PDB entry 4A59 | X-ray diffraction, 2.20 A resolution | chains A and D of the 4 polymer chains in the assembly

Chain A (and D):
Name: Nucleoside-triphosphatase 1
Source organism: Toxoplasma gondii
Notes: EC 3.6.1.5; chain D of this document is another copy of the same molecule, construct and numbering; everything in this record applies to it too
UniProt: Q27893 (NTP1_TOXGO); numbering as in UniProt (aligned over 26-628)
Amino-acid sequence (611 residues; each row starts with the number of its first residue):
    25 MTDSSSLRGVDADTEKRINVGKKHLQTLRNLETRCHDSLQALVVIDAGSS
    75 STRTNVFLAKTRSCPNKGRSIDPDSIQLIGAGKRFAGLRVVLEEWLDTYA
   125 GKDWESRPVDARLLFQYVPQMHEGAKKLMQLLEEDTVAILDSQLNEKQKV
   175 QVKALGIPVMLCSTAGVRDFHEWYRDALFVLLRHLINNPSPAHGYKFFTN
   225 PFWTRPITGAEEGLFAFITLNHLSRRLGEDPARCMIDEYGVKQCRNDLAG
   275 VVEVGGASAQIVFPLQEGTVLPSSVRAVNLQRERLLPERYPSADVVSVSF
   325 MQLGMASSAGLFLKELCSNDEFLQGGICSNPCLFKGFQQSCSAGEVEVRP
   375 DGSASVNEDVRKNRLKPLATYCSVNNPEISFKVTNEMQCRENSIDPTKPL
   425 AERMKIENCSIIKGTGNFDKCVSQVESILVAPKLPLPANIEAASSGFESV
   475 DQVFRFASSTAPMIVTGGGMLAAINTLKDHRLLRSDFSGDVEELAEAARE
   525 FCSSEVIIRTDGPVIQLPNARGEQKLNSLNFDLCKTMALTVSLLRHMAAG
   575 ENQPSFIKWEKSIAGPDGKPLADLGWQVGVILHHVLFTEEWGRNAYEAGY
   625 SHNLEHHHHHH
Not modelled in the structure: 25-36, 630-635 (chain D: 25-34, 630-635)
Disulfide bonds: C59-C88, C258-C268, C341-C352, C356-C445, C365-C433, C396-C413, C526-C558
Construct notes: expression tag (25, 629-635)
Residues lining bound ligands: adenosine monophosphate (AMP): V278, G279, G280, M329, G491, G492, G493, A496, L553, L557
UniProt features mapped onto this chain:
  - active site: E236 (Proton acceptor)
  - glycosylation: N432 (N-linked (GlcNAc...) asparagine)
From the paper describing this entry:
  - binding site for adenosine monophosphate: G492, G493, A496, L553, L557
  - mutagenesis - C341S/C352S, C433S: abolished catalytic activity
  - catalytic residues: E236 (proposed by the authors, not directly observed)
  - mutagenesis - C258S/C268S: increased catalytic activity

Chain A / chain D interface:
Pairs across the interface - 88 pairs, chain A then chain D:
  T38(A) - Q140(D)
  E39(A) - R136(D)  salt bridge
  R41(A) - F139(D)
  R41(A) - Q140(D)  hydrogen bond
  I42(A) - R136(D)
  I42(A) - F139(D)
  I42(A) - Q140(D)
  G45(A) - F139(D)
  G45(A) - V142(D)
  K46(A) - F139(D)
  H48(A) - V142(D)
  L49(A) - F139(D)  hydrophobic
  L49(A) - V142(D)  hydrophobic
  L49(A) - W197(D)  hydrophobic
  L49(A) - A201(D)  hydrophobic
  L52(A) - V204(D)  hydrophobic
  L52(A) - L205(D)  hydrophobic
  L52(A) - H208(D)
  R53(A) - D200(D)
  R53(A) - A201(D)
  R53(A) - V204(D)
  R53(A) - P225(D)
  E56(A) - V204(D)
  E56(A) - R207(D)  salt bridge
  E56(A) - P225(D)
  R58(A) - H626(D)
  H60(A) - H626(D)  hydrogen bond (side chain-backbone)
  S62(A) - L628(D)
  S87(A) - A622(D)
  S87(A) - H626(D)  hydrogen bond
  N90(A) - F226(D)
  N90(A) - E614(D)
  N90(A) - R617(D)  hydrogen bond (backbone-side chain)
  N90(A) - N618(D)  hydrogen bond
  K91(A) - R617(D)
  G92(A) - R617(D)
  G92(A) - E621(D)
  R93(A) - E621(D)  hydrogen bond (side chain-backbone)
  R93(A) - A622(D)  hydrogen bond (side chain-backbone)
  R93(A) - S625(D)
  R93(A) - H626(D)
  R136(A) - E39(D)  salt bridge
  R136(A) - I42(D)
  F139(A) - I42(D)
  F139(A) - G45(D)
  F139(A) - K46(D)
  F139(A) - L49(D)  hydrophobic
  Q140(A) - T38(D)
  Q140(A) - R41(D)  hydrogen bond
  Q140(A) - I42(D)
  V142(A) - G45(D)
  V142(A) - H48(D)
  V142(A) - L49(D)  hydrophobic
  Q175(A) - E629(D)
  L179(A) - S625(D)
  A201(A) - L49(D)  hydrophobic
  V204(A) - L52(D)  hydrophobic
  V204(A) - R53(D)
  V204(A) - E56(D)
  L205(A) - L52(D)  hydrophobic
  R207(A) - E56(D)  salt bridge
  H208(A) - L52(D)
  P225(A) - E56(D)
  F226(A) - N90(D)
  E614(A) - N90(D)
  G616(A) - E621(D)
  R617(A) - N90(D)
  R617(A) - K91(D)
  R617(A) - G92(D)
  R617(A) - E621(D)
  N618(A) - N90(D)  hydrogen bond
  Y620(A) - E621(D)
  E621(A) - G92(D)
  E621(A) - R93(D)  hydrogen bond (backbone-side chain)
  E621(A) - G616(D)
  E621(A) - R617(D)
  E621(A) - Y620(D)
  E621(A) - E621(D)
  A622(A) - S87(D)
  A622(A) - R93(D)  hydrogen bond (backbone-side chain)
  Y624(A) - Y624(D)  hydrogen bond
  S625(A) - R93(D)
  S625(A) - A178(D)
  S625(A) - L179(D)
  H626(A) - H60(D)  hydrogen bond (backbone-side chain)
  H626(A) - S87(D)  hydrogen bond
  H626(A) - R93(D)
  L628(A) - V174(D)  hydrophobic
Other interface residues (no listed pair), chain A (50 interface residues in all): L55, P89, L137, V174, A178, W197, D200
Other interface residues (no listed pair), chain D (51 interface residues in all): L55, R58, S62, P89, L137, Q175

Overview:
Chain A and chain D form an interface of 50 and 51 residues respectively; the contacts include 14 hydrogen
bonds and 4 salt bridges. Among the polar pairs are E39(A)-R136(D), E56(A)-R207(D) and R41(A)-Q140(D). Bound
to chain A: adenosine monophosphate. The paper reports the catalytic residue E236(A); C341S/C352S and C433S of
chain A abolish catalytic activity.
Chain A and chain D are both Nucleoside-triphosphatase 1 (Toxoplasma gondii); the structure, Crystal structure
of Toxoplasma gondii nucleoside triphosphate diphosphohydrolase 3 (NTPDase3) in complex with AMP, was
determined by X-ray diffraction (same publication as 4A57 and 4A5A).
